PDB entry 4Y7W | X-ray diffraction, 2.50 A resolution | chains N and a of the 34 polymer chains in the assembly

Chain N:
Protein: Proteasome subunit beta type-1
From: Saccharomyces cerevisiae
Notes: EC 3.4.25.1
UniProt: P38624 (PSB1_YEAST); residues 1-196 here correspond to UniProt positions 20-215 (UniProt number = residue number + 19)
Chain sequence (196 residues; numbered 1 to 196; the number before each row is that of its first residue):
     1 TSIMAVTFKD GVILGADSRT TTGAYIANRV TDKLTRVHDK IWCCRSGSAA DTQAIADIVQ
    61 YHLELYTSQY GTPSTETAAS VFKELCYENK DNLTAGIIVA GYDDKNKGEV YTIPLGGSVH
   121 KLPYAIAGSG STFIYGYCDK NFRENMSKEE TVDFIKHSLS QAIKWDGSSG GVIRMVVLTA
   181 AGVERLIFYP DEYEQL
Metal / ion sites: Mg2+: Ile163, Asp166, Ser169
UniProt features mapped onto this chain:
  - active site: Thr1 (Nucleophile)

Chain a:
Protein: Proteasome subunit beta type-7
From: Saccharomyces cerevisiae
Notes: EC 3.4.25.1
UniProt: P30657 (PSB7_YEAST); residues -12 to 233 here correspond to UniProt positions 21-266 (UniProt number = residue number + 33)
Chain sequence (246 residues; row label = number of the first residue in the row; numbers below 1 keep their minus sign (Thr-12 is residue -12)):
   -12 TQIANAGASP MVNTQQPIVT GTSVISMKYD NGVIIAADNL GSYGSLLRFN GVERLIPVGD
    48 NTVVGISGDI SDMQHIERLL KDLVTENAYD NPLADAEEAL EPSYIFEYLA TVMYQRRSKM
   108 NPLWNAIIVA GVQSNGDQFL RYVNLLGVTY SSPTLATGFG AHMANPLLRK VVDRESDIPK
   168 TTVQVAEEAI VNAMRVLYYR DARSSRNFSL AIIDKNTGLT FKKNLQVENM KWDFAKDIKG
   228 YGTQKI
Not modelled in the structure: -12 to 0

Interface between chain N and chain a:
Contacting residue pairs (62):
  Arg19(N) - Ala189(a)
  Ala24(N) - Phe146(a)
  Ala24(N) - Arg187(a)
  Ala24(N) - Asp188(a)
  Ala24(N) - Ala189(a)  hydrogen bond (backbone-backbone)
  Ala24(N) - Arg190(a)
  Tyr25(N) - Phe146(a)
  Tyr25(N) - Arg187(a)
  Ile26(N) - Tyr186(a)
  Ile26(N) - Arg187(a)  hydrogen bond (backbone-backbone)
  Ile26(N) - Asp188(a)
  Ile26(N) - Ala189(a)
  Ala27(N) - Arg187(a)  hydrogen bond (backbone-side chain)
  Asn28(N) - Arg187(a)
  Arg29(N) - Tyr186(a)
  Arg29(N) - Lys218(a)  hydrogen bond (side chain-backbone)
  Arg29(N) - Trp219(a)
  Arg29(N) - Phe221(a)
  Val30(N) - Phe221(a)  hydrophobic
  Val30(N) - Ala222(a)  hydrophobic
  Val30(N) - Ile225(a)  hydrophobic
  Asp32(N) - Lys226(a)
  Asp32(N) - Gly227(a)  hydrogen bond (side chain-backbone)
  Leu34(N) - Gln231(a)
  Thr35(N) - Tyr228(a)
  Thr35(N) - Gln231(a)
  Arg36(N) - Gln231(a)  hydrogen bond (backbone-side chain)
  Arg36(N) - Ile233(a)
  Trp42(N) - Gln231(a)
  Trp42(N) - Ile233(a)
  Arg45(N) - Tyr228(a)
  Gln53(N) - Tyr228(a)  hydrogen bond (backbone-side chain)
  Ala56(N) - Tyr228(a)
  Asp57(N) - Tyr228(a)  hydrogen bond
  Phe133(N) - Leu33(a)  hydrophobic
  Lys164(N) - Leu34(a)
  Trp165(N) - Ser32(a)
  Trp165(N) - Leu33(a)
  Trp165(N) - Leu34(a)  hydrogen bond (backbone-backbone)
  Trp165(N) - Arg35(a)
  Asp166(N) - Ser32(a)
  Asp166(N) - Leu34(a)
  Gly167(N) - Ser32(a)  hydrogen bond (backbone-backbone)
  Gly167(N) - Leu34(a)
  Gly167(N) - Ala189(a)
  Gly167(N) - Arg190(a)
  Gly171(N) - Trp219(a)
  Val172(N) - Trp219(a)  hydrophobic
  Arg174(N) - Ala222(a)  hydrogen bond (side chain-backbone)
  Arg174(N) - Ile225(a)  hydrogen bond (side chain-backbone)
  Val183(N) - Ile233(a)  hydrophobic
  Arg185(N) - Gln231(a)
  Arg185(N) - Ile233(a)  hydrogen bond (side chain-backbone)
  Ile187(N) - Ala222(a)  hydrophobic
  Ile187(N) - Lys223(a)
  Tyr189(N) - Trp219(a)
  Tyr189(N) - Asp220(a)
  Tyr189(N) - Lys223(a)
  Pro190(N) - Trp219(a)
  Asp191(N) - Arg193(a)  salt bridge
  Glu194(N) - Tyr185(a)  hydrogen bond
  Glu194(N) - Arg193(a)  salt bridge
Other interface residues (no listed pair), chain N (36 interface residues in all): Thr21, Gly23, Ile163, Ser168
Other interface residues (no listed pair), chain a (26 interface residues in all): Met150, Met217

In short:
36 residues of chain N and 26 residues of chain a are in contact, with 14 hydrogen bonds and 2 salt bridges.
Polar contacts include Asp191(N)-Arg193(a), Glu194(N)-Arg193(a) and Ala27(N)-Arg187(a). From UniProt:
active-site residue Thr1(N) on chain N.
Here chain N is Proteasome subunit beta type-1 and chain a is Proteasome subunit beta type-7, both from
Saccharomyces cerevisiae. Entry 4Y7W (Yeast 20S proteasome in complex with Ac-LAE-ep) was determined by X-ray
diffraction (same publication as 4Y69, 4Y6A, 4Y6V, 4Y6Z, 4Y70, 4Y74 and 34 further entries).
